4WSA - chains V and B of the 5 polymer chains in the assembly; structure by X-ray diffraction, 3.40 A resolution.

Chain V:
Molecule: Influenza B vRNA promoter 5' end
Sequence (14 nucleotides; each row starts with the number of its first residue):
     1 AGUAGUAACAAGAG

Chain B:
Name: RNA-directed RNA polymerase catalytic subunit
From: Influenza B virus
Notes: EC 2.7.7.48; engineered mutation(s): Trichoplusia ni
UniProtKB: Q5V8Y6 (Q5V8Y6_9INFB); residues 1-752 here = UniProt positions 1-752
Chain sequence (772 residues; each row starts with the number of its first residue; numbers below 1 keep their minus sign (Gly-8 is residue -8)):
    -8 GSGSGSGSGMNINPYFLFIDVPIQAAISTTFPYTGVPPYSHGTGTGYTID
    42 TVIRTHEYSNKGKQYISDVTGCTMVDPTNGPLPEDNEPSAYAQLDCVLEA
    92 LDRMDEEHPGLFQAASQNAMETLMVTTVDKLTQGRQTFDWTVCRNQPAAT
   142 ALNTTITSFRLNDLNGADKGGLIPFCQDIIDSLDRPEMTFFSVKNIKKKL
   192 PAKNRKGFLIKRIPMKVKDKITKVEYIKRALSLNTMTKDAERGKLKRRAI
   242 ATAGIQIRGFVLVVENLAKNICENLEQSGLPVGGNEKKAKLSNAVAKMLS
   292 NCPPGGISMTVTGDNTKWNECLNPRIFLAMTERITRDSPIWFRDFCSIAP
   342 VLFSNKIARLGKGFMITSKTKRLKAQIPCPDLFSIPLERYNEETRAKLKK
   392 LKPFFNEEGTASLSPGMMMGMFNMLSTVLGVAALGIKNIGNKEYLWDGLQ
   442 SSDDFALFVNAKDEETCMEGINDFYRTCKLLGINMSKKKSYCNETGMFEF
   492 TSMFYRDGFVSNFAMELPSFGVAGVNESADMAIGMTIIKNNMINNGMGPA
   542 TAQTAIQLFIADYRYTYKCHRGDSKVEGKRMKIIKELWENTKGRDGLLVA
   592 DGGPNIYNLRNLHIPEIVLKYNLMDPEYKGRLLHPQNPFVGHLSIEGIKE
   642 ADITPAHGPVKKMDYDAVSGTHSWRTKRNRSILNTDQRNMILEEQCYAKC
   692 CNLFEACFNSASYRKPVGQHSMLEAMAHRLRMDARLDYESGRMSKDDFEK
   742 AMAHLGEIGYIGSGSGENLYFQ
Not modelled in the structure: -8 to 0, 637-652, 750-763
Construct notes: expression tag (-8 to 0, 753-763)

Interface between chain V and chain B:
Contacting residue pairs (12):
  U6(V) with Tyr38(B), hydrogen bond to the phosphate; Glu384(B), sugar contact
  A7(V) with His32(B), sugar contact; Gly33(B), phosphate contact; Thr34(B), phosphate contact
  A8(V) with His32(B), sugar contact; Gly33(B), phosphate contact; Thr34(B), hydrogen bond to the phosphate; Met356(B), phosphate contact; Gln367(B), hydrogen bond to the phosphate
  C9(V) with Lys365(B), salt bridge to the phosphate
  G12(V) with Asn675(B), base contact
Other interface residues (no listed pair), chain V (9 interface residues in all): A1, A4, G5, A13
Other interface residues (no listed pair), chain B (15 interface residues in all): Tyr30, Gly37, Lys237, Phe355, Lys360, Asn382

Summary:
The interface between chain V and chain B involves 9 residues on one side and 15 on the other; the contacts
include 3 hydrogen bonds and 1 salt bridge. Polar contacts include U6(V)-Tyr38(B), A8(V)-Thr34(B) and
A8(V)-Gln367(B).
Chain V is Influenza B vRNA promoter 5' end and chain B is RNA-directed RNA polymerase catalytic subunit
(Influenza B virus); the structure, Crystal structure of Influenza B polymerase bound to the vRNA promoter
(FluB1 form), was determined by X-ray diffraction, deposited together with 4WRT.
